Entry 4N3U (X-ray diffraction, 1.75 A resolution); this record covers chain A.

Chain A:
Protein: Potential secreted Cu/Zn superoxide dismutase
From: Candida albicans
UniProt: Q5AD07 (Q5AD07_CANAL); residues 27-181 here = UniProt positions 27-181
Chain sequence (159 residues; row label = number of the first residue in the row):
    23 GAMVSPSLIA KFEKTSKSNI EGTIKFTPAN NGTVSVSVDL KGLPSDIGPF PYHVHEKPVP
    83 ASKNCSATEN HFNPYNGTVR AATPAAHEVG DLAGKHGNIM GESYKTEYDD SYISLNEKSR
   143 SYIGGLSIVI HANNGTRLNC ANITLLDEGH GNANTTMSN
Unresolved in the structure: 23-25, 179-181
Cystine bridges: Cys87-Cys162
Construct notes: expression tag (23-26)
Metal / ion sites: Cu ion: His75, His77, His153
Small-molecule neighbours: citrate anion (FLC): His75, His77, His93, His153, Asn156, Gly157, Arg159
UniProt features mapped onto this chain:
  - binding site (Cu cation): His75, His77, His93, His153
  - glycosylation (N-linked (GlcNAc...) asparagine): Asn53, Asn86, Asn98, Asn156, Asn164, Asn176, Asn181
What the authors report for this chain:
  - Cu ion coordination: His75, His77, His93, His153
  - conformationally variable residues: His93
  - contacts within the chain: Thr90-Arg159 (hydrogen bond)
  - catalytic residues: Arg159 (proposed by the authors, not directly observed)

In short:
Ligands of chain A: citrate anion. His75, His77 and His153 coordinate a Cu ion ion. Curated annotation
(UniProt) lists 4 Cu cation-binding residues. The paper reports the catalytic residue Arg159; Cu ion
coordination by His75, His77 and His93 among others.
Chain A is Potential secreted Cu/Zn superoxide dismutase (Candida albicans); the structure, Candida albicans
Superoxide Dismutase 5 (SOD5), Cu(II), was determined by X-ray diffraction (same publication as 4N3T).
